PDB entry 8UBF | electron microscopy, 3.61 A resolution | chains B and C of the 8 polymer chains in the assembly

Chain B (and C):
Protein: Avd
Organism: Bordetella phage BPP-1
Notes: EC 4.2.1.147; chain C of this document is another copy of the same molecule, construct and numbering; everything in this record applies to it too
UniProtKB: chimeric construct of Q775D7, Q9FA38: residues 1-124 from Q775D7 (Q775D7_BPBPP) positions 1-124 (same numbers); residues 125-290 from Q9FA38 positions 5-170 (UniProt number = residue number - 120)
Chain sequence (290 residues; row label = number of the first residue in the row):
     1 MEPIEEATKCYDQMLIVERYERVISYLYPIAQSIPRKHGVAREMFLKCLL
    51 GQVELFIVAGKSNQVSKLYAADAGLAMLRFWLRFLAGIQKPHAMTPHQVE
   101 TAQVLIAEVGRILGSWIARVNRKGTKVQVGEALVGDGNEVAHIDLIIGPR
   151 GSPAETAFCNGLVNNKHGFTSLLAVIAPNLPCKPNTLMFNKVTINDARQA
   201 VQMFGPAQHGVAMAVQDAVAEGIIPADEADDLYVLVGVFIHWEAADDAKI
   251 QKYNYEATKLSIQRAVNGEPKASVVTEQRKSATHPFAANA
Unresolved in the structure: 123-290 (chain C: 1-10, 122-290)

How chain B and chain C interact:
Residue-residue contacts (40):
  Ile-4(B) with Ala-107(C), hydrophobic
  Glu-6(B) with Asp-72(C); Ala-76(C); Arg-79(C), salt bridge
  Ala-7(B) with Asp-72(C), hydrogen bond (backbone-side chain); Ile-117(C), hydrophobic
  Thr-8(B) with Tyr-69(C)
  Val-17(B) with Arg-83(C)
  Glu-21(B) with Phe-80(C); Arg-83(C), salt bridge
  Ile-24(B) with Phe-80(C), hydrophobic; Phe-84(C), hydrophobic
  Tyr-28(B) with His-38(C), hydrogen bond; Ala-41(C); Phe-84(C), hydrophobic; Ile-88(C), hydrophobic; Lys-90(C)
  Pro-29(B) with Gln-89(C)
  Gln-32(B) with Lys-37(C), hydrogen bond (side chain-backbone); His-38(C), hydrogen bond
  Glu-43(B) with Val-40(C)
  Leu-46(B) with Val-40(C), hydrophobic
  Lys-47(B) with Val-40(C); Glu-43(C), salt bridge; Met-44(C)
  Leu-50(B) with Met-77(C); Trp-81(C), hydrophobic; Phe-84(C), hydrophobic
  Gly-51(B) with Met-44(C)
  Val-53(B) with Met-77(C), hydrophobic; Phe-80(C), hydrophobic
  Glu-54(B) with Met-77(C)
  Ile-57(B) with Ala-73(C); Ala-76(C), hydrophobic; Met-77(C), hydrophobic
  Val-58(B) with Ala-73(C), hydrophobic
  Lys-61(B) with Tyr-69(C); Asp-72(C), salt bridge; Ala-73(C); Ala-76(C)
Also at the interface, not in a pair above, chain B (22 interface residues in all): Arg-42, Ser-62
Also at the interface, not in a pair above, chain C (23 interface residues in all): Ala-70, Arg-111

In short:
Chain B and chain C form an interface of 22 and 23 residues respectively; the contacts include 4 hydrogen
bonds and 4 salt bridges. Among the polar pairs are Glu-6(B)/Arg-79(C), Glu-21(B)/Arg-83(C) and
Lys-47(B)/Glu-43(C).
Chain B and chain C are both Avd (Bordetella phage BPP-1); the structure, Diversity-generating retroelement
(DGR) ribonucleoprotein - Resting state 1c, was determined by electron microscopy (same publication as 8UB7,
8UB8, 8UB9, 8UBA, 8UBB, 8UBC, 8UBD and 8UBE).
